PDB entry 4K4G | X-ray diffraction, 2.15 A resolution | chains A and C of the 4 polymer chains in the assembly

# Chain A
Name: DNA polymerase lambda
From: Homo sapiens
Notes: EC 2.7.7.7, 4.2.99.-
UniProtKB: Q9UGP5 (DPOLL_HUMAN); residue numbers follow UniProt; this construct covers 245-575
Sequence (340 residues; numbered 244 to 583; the number before each row is that of its first residue):
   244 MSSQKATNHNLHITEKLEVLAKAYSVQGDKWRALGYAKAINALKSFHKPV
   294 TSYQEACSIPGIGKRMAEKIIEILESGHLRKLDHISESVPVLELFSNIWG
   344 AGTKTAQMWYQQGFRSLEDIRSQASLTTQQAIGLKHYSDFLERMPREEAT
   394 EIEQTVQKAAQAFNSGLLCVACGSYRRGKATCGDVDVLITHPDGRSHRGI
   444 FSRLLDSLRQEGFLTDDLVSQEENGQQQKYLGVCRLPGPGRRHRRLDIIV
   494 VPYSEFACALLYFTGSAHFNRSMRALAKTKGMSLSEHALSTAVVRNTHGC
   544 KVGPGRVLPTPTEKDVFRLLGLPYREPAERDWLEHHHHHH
Not modelled in the structure: 244-249, 538-546, 581-583
Differences from the reference sequence: expression tag (244, 576-583)
Metal / ion sites: Ca2+ site 1: Cys300, Ile302, Ile305 (shared with 1 residue of chain D); Ca2+ site 2: Ser339, Ile341, Ala344 (shared with DA5(C) of chain C); Ca2+ site 3: Asp427, Asp429 (together with 1S0); Ca2+ site 4: Asp427, Asp429, Asp490 (together with 1S0) (shared with DC6(C) of chain C); Ca2+ site 5 near Ser463 (its only coordinating residue here)
Ligand contacts: 1S0 (4-amino-1-{2-deoxy-5-O-[(R)-hydroxy{[(S)-hydroxy(phosphonooxy)phosphoryl]oxy}phosphoryl]-beta-L-erythro-pentofuranosyl}pyrimidin-2(1H)-one): Arg386, Gly416, Ser417, Arg420, Thr424, Cys425, Gly426, Asp427, Asp429, Tyr505, Phe506, Thr507, Gly508, Ser509, Ala510, Asn513
From the paper describing this entry:
  - binding site for 1S0: Arg386, Tyr505, Phe506, Ala510, Arg517
  - binding site for the 11-nt DNA strand: Tyr505
  - conformationally variable residues (side-chain flip): Asp427, Asp429, Asp490, Tyr505, Phe506, Arg514
  - mutagenesis - R517A (2,000-fold): decreased catalytic activity on D-dCTP
  - mutagenesis - R517A: increased binding to D-dCTP
  - mutagenesis - R517A: abolished catalytic activity on 1S0
  - mutagenesis - R517A (54-fold): decreased binding to 1S0
  - Ca2+ coordination: Asp427, Asp429, Asp490 (citing earlier work)

# Chain C
Molecule: 6-nt DNA strand
Sequence (6 nucleotides; numbered 1 to 6; the number before each row is that of its first residue):
     1 CAGTAC
Metal / ion sites: Ca2+ site 1: DA5 (shared with Ser339(A), Ile341(A), Ala344(A) of chain A); Ca2+ site 2: DC6 (together with 1S0) (shared with Asp427(A), Asp429(A), Asp490(A) of chain A)

# Chain A / chain C interface
Pairs across the interface (18; chain A residue first):
  Ile341(A) - DA5(C)  phosphate contact
  Trp342(A) - DA5(C)  hydrogen bond to the phosphate
  Trp342(A) - DC6(C)  hydrogen bond to the phosphate
  Gly343(A) - DT4(C)  phosphate contact
  Gly343(A) - DA5(C)  hydrogen bond to the phosphate
  Ala344(A) - DT4(C)  phosphate contact
  Ala344(A) - DA5(C)  phosphate contact
  Gly345(A) - DT4(C)  hydrogen bond to the phosphate
  Thr346(A) - DT4(C)  phosphate contact
  Lys347(A) - DG3(C)  phosphate contact
  Lys347(A) - DT4(C)  hydrogen bond to the phosphate
  Thr348(A) - DG3(C)  phosphate contact
  Thr348(A) - DT4(C)  hydrogen bond to the phosphate
  Asp429(A) - DC6(C)  phosphate contact
  Leu474(A) - DC6(C)  sugar contact
  Arg488(A) - DC6(C)  salt bridge to the phosphate
  Asp490(A) - DC6(C)  phosphate contact
  Tyr505(A) - DC6(C)  hydrogen bond to the base
Other interface residues (no listed pair), chain A (14 interface residues in all): Asp427

# Overview
14 residues of chain A and 4 residues of chain C are in contact; the contacts include 7 hydrogen bonds and 1
salt bridge. Polar pairs include Tyr505(A)-DC6(C), Trp342(A)-DA5(C) and Trp342(A)-DC6(C). From the paper: a
binding site for 1S0 at Arg386(A), Tyr505(A) and Phe506(A) among others; R517A of chain A reduces catalytic
activity on D-dCTP.
Chain A is DNA polymerase lambda (Homo sapiens) and chain C is a 6-nt DNA strand; the structure, Ternary
crystal structures of human DNA POLYMERASE LAMBDA IN COMPLEX WITH DNA AND L-DCTP, was determined by X-ray
diffraction, deposited together with 4K4H and 4K4I.
